2HHS - chains C and A of the 3 polymer chains in the assembly; structure by X-ray diffraction, 1.80 A resolution.

[Chain C]
Molecule: 14-nt DNA strand
Sequence (14 nucleotides; each row starts with the number of its first residue):
     4 CCTGACTCGC ATGA

[Chain A]
Protein: DNA polymerase I
From: Geobacillus stearothermophilus
Notes: EC 2.7.7.7; fragment: residues 299-876 (analogous to E Coli Klenow Fragment)
UniProtKB: Q5KWC1 (Q5KWC1_GEOKA); residues 298-876 here correspond to UniProt positions 300-878 (UniProt number = residue number + 2)
Amino-acid sequence (580 residues; numbered 297 to 876; the number before each row is that of its first residue):
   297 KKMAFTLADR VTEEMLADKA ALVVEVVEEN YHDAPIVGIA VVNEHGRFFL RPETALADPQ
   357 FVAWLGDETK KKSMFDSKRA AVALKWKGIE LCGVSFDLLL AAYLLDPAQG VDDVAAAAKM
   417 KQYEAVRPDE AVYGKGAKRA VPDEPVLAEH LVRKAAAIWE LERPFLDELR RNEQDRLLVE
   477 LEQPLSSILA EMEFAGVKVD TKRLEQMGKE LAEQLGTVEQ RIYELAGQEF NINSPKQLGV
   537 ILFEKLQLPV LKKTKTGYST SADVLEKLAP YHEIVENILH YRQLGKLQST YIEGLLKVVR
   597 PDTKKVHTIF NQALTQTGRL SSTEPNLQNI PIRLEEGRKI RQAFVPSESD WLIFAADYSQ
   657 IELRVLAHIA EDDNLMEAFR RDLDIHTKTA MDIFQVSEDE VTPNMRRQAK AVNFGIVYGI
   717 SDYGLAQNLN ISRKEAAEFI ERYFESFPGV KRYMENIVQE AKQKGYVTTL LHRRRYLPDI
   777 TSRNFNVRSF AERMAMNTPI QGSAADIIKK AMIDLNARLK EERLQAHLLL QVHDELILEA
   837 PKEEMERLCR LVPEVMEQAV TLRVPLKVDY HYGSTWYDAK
Ion coordination: Mg2+: Asp-653, Tyr-654, Asp-830

[Interface between chain C and chain A]
Contacting residue pairs - 30 pairs, chain C then chain A:
  DC4(C) / Tyr-714(A)  base contact
  DC4(C) / Phe-786(A)  phosphate contact
  DC5(C) / Arg-615(A)  hydrogen bond to the base
  DC5(C) / Phe-786(A)  phosphate contact
  DC5(C) / Gln-797(A)  sugar contact
  DT6(C) / Leu-610(A)  phosphate contact
  DT6(C) / Thr-611(A)  phosphate contact
  DT6(C) / Gln-612(A)  hydrogen bond to the phosphate
  DT6(C) / Ser-617(A)  phosphate contact
  DG7(C) / Lys-582(A)  base contact
  DG7(C) / Leu-610(A)  phosphate contact
  DG7(C) / Ser-617(A)  hydrogen bond to the phosphate
  DG7(C) / Ser-618(A)  sugar contact
  DG7(C) / Thr-619(A)  sugar contact
  DG7(C) / Asn-622(A)  hydrogen bond to the sugar
  DA8(C) / Lys-582(A)  base contact
  DA8(C) / Thr-619(A)  phosphate contact
  DA8(C) / Glu-620(A)  hydrogen bond to the phosphate
  DC9(C) / Ser-585(A)  phosphate contact
  DC9(C) / Thr-586(A)  hydrogen bond to the sugar
  DC9(C) / Gly-590(A)  phosphate contact
  DT10(C) / Asn-529(A)  phosphate contact
  DT10(C) / Ser-585(A)  phosphate contact
  DC11(C) / Asn-527(A)  hydrogen bond to the phosphate
  DC11(C) / Asn-529(A)  sugar contact
  DC11(C) / Ser-530(A)  hydrogen bond to the phosphate
  DG12(C) / Ser-530(A)  hydrogen bond to the phosphate
  DG12(C) / Gln-533(A)  hydrogen bond to the phosphate
  DC13(C) / Lys-532(A)  salt bridge to the phosphate
  DA17(C) / Lys-434(A)  phosphate contact
Interface residues without a listed pair, chain A (27 interface residues in all): Glu-589, Thr-613, Asn-625, Phe-710, Met-790

[Summary]
The interface between chain C and chain A involves 11 residues on one side and 27 on the other, with 10
hydrogen bonds and 1 salt bridge. Polar contacts include DC5(C)/Arg-615(A), DG7(C)/Asn-622(A) and
DC9(C)/Thr-586(A). The Mg2+ site is built by Asp-653(A), Tyr-654(A) and Asp-830(A).
Here chain C is a 14-nt DNA strand and chain A is DNA polymerase I (Geobacillus stearothermophilus). Entry
2HHS (O6-methyl:C pair in the polymerase-10 basepair position) was determined by X-ray diffraction (same
publication as 2HHQ, 2HHT, 2HHU, 2HHV, 2HHW, 2HHX and 3 further entries).
